Entry 6SPC (electron microscopy, 2.95 A resolution); this record covers chains a and k of the 21 polymer chains in the assembly.

== Chain a ==
Molecule: 16S rRNA
From: Pseudomonas aeruginosa
Sequence (1519 nucleotides; row label = number of the first residue in the row; note: 6 numbers in that range are skipped by the numbering (no residue carries them; nothing is unmodelled there)):
     2 A
     7 AAGAGUUUGAUCAUGGCUCAGAUUGAACGCUGGCGGCAGGCCUAACA
    55 AUGCAAGUC
    65 AGCGGAUAAAGGGAGCUUGCUCCUGGAUUCAGCGGCAGACGGGUGAGUAA
   115 UGCCUAGGAAUCUGCCUGGUAGUGGGGGAUAACGUCCGGAAACGGGCGCU
   165 AAUACCGCAUACGUCCUGAGGGAGAAAGUGGGGGAUCUUCGGACCUCACG
   215 CUAUCAGAUGAGCCUAGGUCGGAUUAGCUAGUUGGUGGGGUAAAGGCCUA
   265 CCAAGGCGACGAUCCGUAACUGGUCUGAGAGGAUGAUCAGUCACACUGGA
   315 ACUGAGACACGGUCCAGACUCCUACGGGAGGCAGCAGUGGGGAAUAUUGG
   365 ACAAUGGGCGAAAGCCUGAUCCAGCCAUGCCGCGUGUGUGAAGAAGGUCU
   415 UCGGAUUGUAAAGCACUUUAAGUUGGGAGGAAGGGCAGUAAGUUAAUACC
   465 UUGCUGUUUUGACGUUACCAACAGAAUAAGCACCGGCUAACUUCGUGCCA
   515 GCAGCCGCGGUAAUACGAAGGGUGCAAGCGUUAAUCGGAAUUACUGGGCG
   565 UAAAGCGCGCGUAGGUGGUUCAGCAAGUUGGAUGUGAAAUCCCCGGGCUC
   615 AACCUGGGAACUGCAUCCAAAACUACUGAGCUAGAGUACGGUAGAGGGUG
   665 GUGGAAUUUCCUGUGUAGCGGUGAAAUGCGUAGAUAUAGGAAGGAACACC
   715 AGUGGCGAAGGCGACCACCUGGACUGAUACUGACACUGAGGUGCGAAAGC
   765 GUGGGGAGCAAACAGGAUUAGAUACCCUGGUAGUCCACGCCGUAAACGAU
   815 GUCGACUAGCCGUUGGGAUCCUUGAGAUCUUAGUGGCGCAGCUAACGCGA
   865 UAAGUCGACCGCCUGGGGAGUACGGCCGCAAGGUUAAAACUCAAAUGAAU
   915 UGACGGGGGCCCGCACAAGCGGUGGAGCAUGUGGUUUAAUUCGAAGCAAC
   965 GCGAAGAACCUUACCUGGCCUUGACAUGCUGAGAACUUUCCAGAGAUGGA
  1015 UUGGUGCCUUCGGGAACUCAGACACAGGUGCUGCAUGGCUGUCGUCAGCU
  1065 CGUGUCGUGAGAUGUUGGGUUAAGUCCCGUAACGAGCGCAACCCUUGUCC
  1115 UUAGUUACCAGCACCUCGGGUGGGCACUCUAAGGAGACUGCCGGUGACAA
  1165 ACCGGAGGAAGGUGGGGAUGACGUCAAGUCAUCAUGGCCCUUACGGCCAG
  1215 GGCUACACACGUGCUACAAUGGUCGGUACAAAGGGUUGCCAAGCCGCGAG
  1265 GUGGAGCUAAUCCCAUAAAACCGAUCGUAGUCCGGAUCGCAGUCUGCAAC
  1315 UCGACUGCGUGAAGUCGGAAUCGCUAGUAAUCGUGAAUCAGAAUGUCACG
  1365 GUGAAUACGUUCCCGGGCCUUGUACACACCGCCCGUCACACCAUGGGAGU
  1415 GGGUUGCUCCAGAAGUAGCUAGUCUAACCGCAAGGGGGACGGUUACCACG
  1465 GAGUGAUUCAUGACUGGGGUGAAGUCGUAACAAGGUAGCCGUAGGGGAAC
  1515 CUGCGGCUGGAU
Construct notes: conflict A2, A72 (G2309540 in 1359201046), A101 (G2309511 in 1359201046)
Reported in the primary citation:
  - conformationally variable residues (side-chain flip): A1486, A1487

== Chain k ==
Protein: 30S ribosomal protein S11
From: Pseudomonas aeruginosa
Reference sequence: E2RXU4 (E2RXU4_PSEAI); residue numbers follow UniProt; this construct covers 14-128
Chain sequence (115 residues; each row starts with the number of its first residue):
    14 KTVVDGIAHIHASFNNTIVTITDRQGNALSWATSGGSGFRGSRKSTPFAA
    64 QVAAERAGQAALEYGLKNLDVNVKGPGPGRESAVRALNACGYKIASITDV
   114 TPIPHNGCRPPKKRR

== Chain a / chain k interface ==
Contacting residue pairs (71; chain a residue first):
  G668(a) / His-118(k)  base contact
  A669(a) / Ile-116(k)  hydrogen bond to the sugar
  A669(a) / Pro-117(k)  base contact
  A669(a) / His-118(k)  hydrogen bond to the base
  A669(a) / Asn-119(k)  base contact
  A669(a) / Gly-120(k)  base contact
  A670(a) / Pro-115(k)  phosphate contact
  A670(a) / Ile-116(k)  sugar contact
  A670(a) / Pro-117(k)  sugar contact
  U671(a) / Cys-121(k)  hydrogen bond to the base
  U678(a) / Asn-40(k)  sugar contact
  U678(a) / Ala-41(k)  hydrogen bond to the sugar
  G679(a) / Ala-41(k)  sugar contact
  G679(a) / Trp-44(k)  sugar contact
  U680(a) / Trp-44(k)  hydrogen bond to the base
  A681(a) / Trp-44(k)  base contact
  G682(a) / Trp-44(k)  sugar contact
  G682(a) / Thr-46(k)  hydrogen bond to the phosphate
  G682(a) / Gly-48(k)  sugar contact
  G682(a) / Gly-49(k)  phosphate contact
  C683(a) / Asn-29(k)  hydrogen bond to the phosphate
  C683(a) / Thr-46(k)  hydrogen bond to the phosphate
  C683(a) / Gly-48(k)  phosphate contact
  G684(a) / Asn-29(k)  phosphate contact
  G684(a) / Gly-48(k)  phosphate contact
  G684(a) / Phe-52(k)  hydrogen bond to the base
  G684(a) / Arg-53(k)  hydrogen bond to the sugar
  G684(a) / Gly-54(k)  hydrogen bond to the sugar
  G684(a) / Ser-55(k)  hydrogen bond to the sugar
  G684(a) / Arg-56(k)  hydrogen bond to the sugar
  G684(a) / Lys-57(k)  hydrogen bond to the sugar
  G684(a) / Ser-58(k)  hydrogen bond to the sugar
  G685(a) / Phe-27(k)  phosphate contact
  G685(a) / Asn-28(k)  hydrogen bond to the sugar
  G685(a) / Gly-54(k)  phosphate contact
  G685(a) / Ser-58(k)  hydrogen bond to the phosphate
  U686(a) / Ser-55(k)  hydrogen bond to the base
  U686(a) / Arg-127(k)  phosphate contact
  G687(a) / Arg-127(k)  salt bridge to the phosphate
  A688(a) / Ser-55(k)  sugar contact
  A689(a) / Gly-54(k)  phosphate contact
  A689(a) / Ser-55(k)  hydrogen bond to the phosphate
  U699(a) / Ile-31(k)  sugar contact
  A700(a) / Trp-44(k)  base contact
  U701(a) / Gly-39(k)  hydrogen bond to the sugar
  U701(a) / Asn-40(k)  base contact
  A702(a) / His-22(k)  salt bridge to the phosphate
  A702(a) / Arg-37(k)  base contact
  A702(a) / Gln-38(k)  hydrogen bond to the base
  A702(a) / Gly-39(k)  sugar contact
  A710(a) / Asn-119(k)  sugar contact
  A710(a) / Gly-120(k)  hydrogen bond to the base
  C711(a) / His-118(k)  phosphate contact
  C711(a) / Asn-119(k)  sugar contact
  A712(a) / Pro-117(k)  sugar contact
  A712(a) / His-118(k)  stacking on the base
  G772(a) / Cys-121(k)  sugar contact
  G772(a) / Arg-122(k)  hydrogen bond to the sugar
  C773(a) / Arg-122(k)  sugar contact
  C773(a) / Pro-123(k)  sugar contact
  C773(a) / Pro-124(k)  phosphate contact
  A774(a) / Lys-125(k)  phosphate contact
  C789(a) / Arg-128(k)  hydrogen bond to the sugar
  C790(a) / Arg-127(k)  hydrogen bond to the phosphate
  C790(a) / Arg-128(k)  hydrogen bond to the phosphate
  C791(a) / Arg-127(k)  salt bridge to the phosphate
  U1500(a) / Arg-128(k)  hydrogen bond to the base
  U1516(a) / Arg-128(k)  salt bridge to the phosphate
  G1517(a) / Arg-128(k)  salt bridge to the phosphate
  C1518(a) / Arg-122(k)  salt bridge to the phosphate
  G1519(a) / Arg-122(k)  salt bridge to the phosphate
Interface residues without a listed pair, chain a (38 interface residues in all): G677, G708, A709, A771
Interface residues without a listed pair, chain k (39 interface residues in all): Ile-20, His-24, Thr-35, Leu-42, Lys-126

== Summary ==
38 residues of chain a and 39 residues of chain k are in contact, with 27 hydrogen bonds, 7 salt bridges and 1
aromatic stacking contact. Polar pairs include A669(a)/His-118(k), U671(a)/Cys-121(k) and U680(a)/Trp-44(k).
From the paper: conformational variability at A1486(a) and A1487(a).
Here chain a is 16S rRNA and chain k is 30S ribosomal protein S11, both from Pseudomonas aeruginosa. Entry
6SPC (Pseudomonas aeruginosa 30s ribosome from an aminoglycoside resistant clinical isolate) was determined by
electron microscopy (same publication as 6SPE).
